3UTM - chains A and B of the 3 polymer chains in the assembly; structure by X-ray diffraction, 2.00 A resolution.

# Chain A (and B)
Name: Tankyrase-1
From: Mus musculus
Notes: EC 2.4.2.30; fragment: mTNKS1 ARC23; chain B of this document is another copy of the same molecule, construct and numbering; everything in this record applies to it too
Reference sequence: Q6PFX9 (TNKS1_MOUSE); residue numbers follow UniProt; this construct covers 308-655
Chain sequence (351 residues; row label = number of the first residue in the row):
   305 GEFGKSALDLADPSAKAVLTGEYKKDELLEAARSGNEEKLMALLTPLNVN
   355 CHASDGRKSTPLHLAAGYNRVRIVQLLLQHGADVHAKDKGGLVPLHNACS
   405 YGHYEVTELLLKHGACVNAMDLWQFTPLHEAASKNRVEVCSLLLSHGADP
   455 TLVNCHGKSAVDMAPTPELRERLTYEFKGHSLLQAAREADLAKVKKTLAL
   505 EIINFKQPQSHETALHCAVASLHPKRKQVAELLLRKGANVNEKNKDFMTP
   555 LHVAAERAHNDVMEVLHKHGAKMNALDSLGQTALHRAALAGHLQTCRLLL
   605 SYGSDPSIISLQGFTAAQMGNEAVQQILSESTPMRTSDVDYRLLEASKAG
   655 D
Not modelled in the structure: 305-315, 636-655 (chain B: 305-327, 635-655)
Differences from the reference sequence: expression tag (305-307)
What the authors report for this chain:
  - mutagenesis - L396A, N401A: unchanged binding to Axin-1
  - mutagenesis - E434A, R440A: decreased binding to Axin-1

# Chain A / chain B interface
Residue-residue contacts (94; chain A residue first):
  Ser449(A) with Gln511(B); Gln513(B)
  Glu475(A) with Leu504(B)
  Tyr479(A) with Leu504(B); Ile506(B); Phe509(B), hydrophobic
  Lys482(A) with Ile506(B)
  Gly483(A) with Ile506(B); Phe509(B)
  His484(A) with Phe509(B); Gln511(B); Pro512(B)
  Leu486(A) with Ile506(B); Ile507(B), hydrophobic; Ala518(B), hydrophobic; Leu537(B), hydrophobic
  Leu487(A) with Phe509(B), hydrophobic; Gln511(B); Thr517(B); Ala518(B); Cys521(B)
  Ala490(A) with Ala518(B); Cys521(B); Ala522(B); Ser525(B)
  Arg491(A) with Glu516(B), salt bridge; Cys521(B); Ser525(B), hydrogen bond (backbone-side chain); His527(B)
  Glu492(A) with Ser525(B); His527(B)
  Ala493(A) with Ser525(B); His527(B); Lys529(B); Arg530(B); Val533(B), hydrophobic
  Leu495(A) with Val533(B), hydrophobic; Leu536(B), hydrophobic
  Val498(A) with Leu536(B), hydrophobic; Leu537(B), hydrophobic
  Lys499(A) with Leu536(B)
  Thr501(A) with Ile506(B)
  Leu502(A) with Ile506(B), hydrophobic; Lys540(B)
  Leu504(A) with Glu475(B); Tyr479(B)
  Glu505(A) with Tyr479(B); Glu505(B); Ile506(B), hydrogen bond (side chain-backbone); Ile507(B), hydrogen bond (side chain-backbone)
  Ile506(A) with Tyr479(B), hydrophobic; Lys482(B); Leu486(B); Thr501(B); Leu502(B), hydrophobic; Glu505(B), hydrogen bond (backbone-side chain)
  Ile507(A) with Glu505(B), hydrogen bond (backbone-side chain)
  Phe509(A) with Tyr479(B); Glu480(B); Gly483(B); His484(B); Leu487(B), hydrophobic
  Gln511(A) with Leu487(B)
  Pro512(A) with Ser449(B); His484(B)
  Glu516(A) with Leu487(B)
  Thr517(A) with Leu487(B)
  Ala518(A) with Leu486(B), hydrophobic; Leu487(B); Ala490(B)
  Cys521(A) with Leu487(B); Ala490(B), hydrophobic; Arg491(B)
  Ala522(A) with Ala490(B)
  Ser525(A) with Ala490(B); Arg491(B), hydrogen bond (side chain-backbone); Glu492(B); Ala493(B)
  His527(A) with Arg491(B); Glu492(B); Ala493(B)
  Lys529(A) with Ala493(B)
  Arg530(A) with Ala493(B)
  Gln532(A) with Leu495(B)
  Val533(A) with Ala493(B); Leu495(B), hydrophobic
  Leu536(A) with Leu495(B), hydrophobic; Val498(B), hydrophobic; Lys499(B)
  Arg539(A) with Gly541(B)
  Lys540(A) with Lys540(B); Gly541(B)
  Gly541(A) with Arg539(B); Gly541(B)
Interface residues without a listed pair, chain A (44 interface residues in all): Tyr408, Glu480, Asp494, Gln513, Leu537
Interface residues without a listed pair, chain B (43 interface residues in all): Asp494, Gln532

# Summary
44 residues of chain A and 43 residues of chain B are in contact, with 6 hydrogen bonds and 1 salt bridge.
Among the polar pairs are Arg491(A)-Glu516(B), Arg491(A)-Ser525(B) and Glu505(A)-Ile506(B). The paper reports
that E434A and R440A of chain A reduce binding to Axin-1; L396A and N401A of chain A leave binding to Axin-1
unchanged.
Both chains are Tankyrase-1 (Mus musculus). Entry 3UTM (Crystal structure of a mouse Tankyrase-Axin complex)
was determined by X-ray diffraction.
